Entry 8W2Q (electron microscopy, 3.06 A resolution); this record covers chains A and D of the 5 polymer chains in the assembly.

[Chain A]
Molecule: RM.BsaXI
Source organism: Geobacillus stearothermophilus
Notes: EC 2.1.1.72
UniProt: A0A4D7QEP1 (A0A4D7QEP1_GEOKU); residue numbers follow UniProt; this construct covers 1-916
Sequence (916 residues; numbered 1 to 916; the number before each row is that of its first residue):
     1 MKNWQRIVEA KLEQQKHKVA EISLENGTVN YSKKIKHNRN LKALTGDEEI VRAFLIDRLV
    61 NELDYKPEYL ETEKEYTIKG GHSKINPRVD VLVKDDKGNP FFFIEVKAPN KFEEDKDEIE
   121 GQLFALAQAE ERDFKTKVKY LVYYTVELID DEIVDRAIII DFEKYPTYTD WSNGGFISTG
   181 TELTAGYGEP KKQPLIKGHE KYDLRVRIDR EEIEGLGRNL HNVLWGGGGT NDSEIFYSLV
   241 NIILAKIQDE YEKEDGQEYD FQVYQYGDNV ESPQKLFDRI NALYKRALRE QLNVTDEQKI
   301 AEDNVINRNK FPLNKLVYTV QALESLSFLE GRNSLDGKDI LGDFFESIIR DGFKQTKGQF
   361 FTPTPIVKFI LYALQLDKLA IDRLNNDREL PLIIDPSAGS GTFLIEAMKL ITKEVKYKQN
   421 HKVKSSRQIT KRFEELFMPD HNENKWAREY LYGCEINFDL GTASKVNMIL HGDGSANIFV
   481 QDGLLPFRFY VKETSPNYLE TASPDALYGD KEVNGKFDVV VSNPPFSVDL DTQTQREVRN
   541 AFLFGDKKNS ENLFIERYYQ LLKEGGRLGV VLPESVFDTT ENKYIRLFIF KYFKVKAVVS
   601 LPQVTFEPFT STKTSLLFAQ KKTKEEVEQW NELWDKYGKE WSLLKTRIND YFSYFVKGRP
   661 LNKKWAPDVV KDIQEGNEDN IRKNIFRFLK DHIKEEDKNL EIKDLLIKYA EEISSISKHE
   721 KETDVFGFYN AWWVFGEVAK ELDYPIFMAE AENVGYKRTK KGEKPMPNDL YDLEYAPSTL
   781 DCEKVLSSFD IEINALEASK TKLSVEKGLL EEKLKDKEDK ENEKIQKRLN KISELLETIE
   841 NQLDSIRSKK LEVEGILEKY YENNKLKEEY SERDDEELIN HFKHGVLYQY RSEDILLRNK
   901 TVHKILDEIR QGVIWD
Differences from the reference sequence: conflict Val146 (Ile in A0A4D7QEP1), Leu292 (Ile in A0A4D7QEP1), Gly912 (Glu in A0A4D7QEP1)
Ligand contacts: S-adenosylhomocysteine (SAH): Phe360, Phe361, Thr362, Pro396, Ser397, Ala398, Gly399, Ser400, Thr402, Phe403, Cys454, Glu455, Ile456, Asn457, Asp482, Gly483, Leu484, Asn523, Pro525, Val528, Phe554

[Chain D]
Molecule: 52-nt DNA strand
Sequence (52 nucleotides; each row starts with the number of its first residue):
     1 AATAAGCTGA ATATTGTCGG AXCCAAGTCT CCATATGGAA TTAATAAGCT AG
Disordered / not traced: 1-6, 48-52
Modified positions: 6MA (N6-methyl-deoxy-adenosine-5'-monophosphate) at position 22

[How chain A and chain D interact]
Pairs across the interface (12):
  Lys357(A) with DC23(D), salt bridge to the phosphate
  Phe526(A) with 6MA_22(D), sugar contact
  Ser527(A) with 6MA_22(D), hydrogen bond to the phosphate
  Ser575(A) with DA21(D), hydrogen bond to the phosphate
  Thr579(A) with DA21(D), phosphate contact
  Thr580(A) with DG20(D), hydrogen bond to the phosphate
  Glu581(A) with DG20(D), hydrogen bond to the phosphate; DA21(D), phosphate contact
  Thr610(A) with 6MA_22(D), hydrogen bond to the phosphate; DC23(D), hydrogen bond to the phosphate
  Thr612(A) with 6MA_22(D), hydrogen bond to the phosphate
  Lys761(A) with DC31(D), hydrogen bond to the base
Interface residues without a listed pair, chain A (11 interface residues in all): Ser611
Interface residues without a listed pair, chain D (7 interface residues in all): DC24, DT30

[Summary]
Chain A and chain D form an interface of 11 and 7 residues respectively; the contacts include 8 hydrogen bonds
and 1 salt bridge. Polar contacts include Lys761(A)-DC31(D), Ser527(A)-6MA_22(D) and Ser575(A)-DA21(D).
Ligands of chain A: S-adenosylhomocysteine.
Chain A is RM.BsaXI (Geobacillus stearothermophilus) and chain D is a 52-nt DNA strand; the structure,
BsaXI-DNA complex II, was determined by electron microscopy.
